PDB entry 7TD1 | electron microscopy, 3.08 A resolution | chains B and G of the 4 polymer chains in the assembly

Chain B:
Name: Guanine nucleotide-binding protein G(I)/G(S)/G(T) subunit beta-1
From: Bos taurus
UniProt: P62871 (GBB1_BOVIN); residue numbers follow UniProt; this construct covers 1-340
Sequence (340 residues; numbered 1 to 340; the number before each row is that of its first residue):
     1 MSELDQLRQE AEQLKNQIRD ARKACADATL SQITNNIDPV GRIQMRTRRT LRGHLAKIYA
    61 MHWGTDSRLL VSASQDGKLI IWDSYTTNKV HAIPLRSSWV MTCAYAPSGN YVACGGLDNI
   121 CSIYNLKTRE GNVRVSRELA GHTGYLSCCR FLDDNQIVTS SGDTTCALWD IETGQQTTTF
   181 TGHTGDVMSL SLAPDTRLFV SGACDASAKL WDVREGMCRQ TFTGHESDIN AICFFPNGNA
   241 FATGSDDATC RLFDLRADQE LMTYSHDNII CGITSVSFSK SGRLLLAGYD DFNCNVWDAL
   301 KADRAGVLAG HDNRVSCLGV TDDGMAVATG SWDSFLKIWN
Not modelled in the structure: 1
Swiss-Prot annotation at these positions:
  - modified residue: Ser2 (N-acetylserine), His266 (Phosphohistidine)

Chain G:
Name: Guanine nucleotide-binding protein G(I)/G(S)/G(O) subunit gamma-2
From: Bos taurus
UniProt: P63212 (GBG2_BOVIN); numbering as in UniProt (aligned over 1-71)
Sequence (71 residues; numbered 1 to 71; the number before each row is that of its first residue):
     1 MASNNTASIA QARKLVEQLK MEANIDRIKV SKAAADLMAY CEAHAKEDPL LTPVPASENP
    61 FREKKFFSAI L
Not modelled in the structure: 1-7, 64-71
Sequence notes: engineered mutation Ser68 (Cys in P63212)
Swiss-Prot annotation at these positions:
  - modified residue: Ala2 (N-acetylalanine)

Chain B / chain G interface:
Pairs across the interface (60; chain B residue first):
  Leu7(B) - Val16(G)
  Leu14(B) - Leu19(G)  hydrophobic
  Leu14(B) - Lys20(G)
  Ile18(B) - Arg27(G)
  Cys25(B) - Arg27(G)
  Cys25(B) - Ile28(G)
  Cys25(B) - Lys29(G)
  Cys25(B) - Val30(G)  hydrogen bond (backbone-backbone)
  Ala26(B) - Val30(G)  hydrophobic
  Asp27(B) - Lys29(G)
  Asp27(B) - Val30(G)  hydrogen bond (side chain-backbone)
  Asp27(B) - Ser31(G)  hydrogen bond
  Ala28(B) - Val30(G)
  Leu30(B) - Ala34(G)  hydrophobic
  Ile33(B) - Ala34(G)  hydrophobic
  Ile33(B) - Met38(G)
  Thr34(B) - Met38(G)
  Val40(B) - Leu51(G)  hydrophobic
  Ile43(B) - Leu51(G)
  Arg48(B) - Phe61(G)
  Arg48(B) - Arg62(G)
  Arg49(B) - Phe61(G)  hydrogen bond (side chain-backbone)
  Ser67(B) - Phe61(G)
  Ser84(B) - Phe61(G)
  Tyr85(B) - Pro60(G)
  Tyr85(B) - Phe61(G)  hydrophobic
  Cys218(B) - Gln18(G)
  Arg219(B) - Met21(G)
  Phe235(B) - Leu37(G)  hydrophobic
  Phe235(B) - Tyr40(G)  hydrophobic
  Pro236(B) - Tyr40(G)
  Asn237(B) - Tyr40(G)
  Asp254(B) - Ala33(G)
  Arg256(B) - Arg27(G)
  Arg256(B) - Ile28(G)  hydrogen bond (backbone-backbone)
  Arg256(B) - Asp36(G)
  Ala257(B) - Ile28(G)
  Asp258(B) - Arg27(G)  salt bridge
  Gln259(B) - Val30(G)
  Leu261(B) - Leu37(G)  hydrophobic
  Ser279(B) - Asp48(G)
  Ser279(B) - Leu50(G)
  Lys280(B) - Glu47(G)  salt bridge
  Ser281(B) - Cys41(G)  hydrogen bond (side chain-backbone)
  Ser281(B) - His44(G)  hydrogen bond (side chain-backbone)
  Ser281(B) - Ala45(G)  hydrogen bond (side chain-backbone)
  Ser281(B) - Asp48(G)
  Gly282(B) - Cys41(G)
  Arg283(B) - Cys41(G)
  Asp323(B) - Pro49(G)
  Gly324(B) - Pro49(G)
  Gly324(B) - Leu50(G)
  Met325(B) - Pro49(G)  hydrophobic
  Met325(B) - Leu50(G)
  Met325(B) - Asn59(G)
  Ala326(B) - Phe61(G)  hydrophobic
  Val327(B) - Leu50(G)  hydrophobic
  Asn340(B) - Leu50(G)
  Asn340(B) - Asn59(G)  hydrogen bond (backbone-side chain)
  Asn340(B) - Phe61(G)
Interface residues without a listed pair, chain B (45 interface residues in all): Ala11, Trp63, Leu252, Leu284, Leu300, Ile338
Interface residues without a listed pair, chain G (32 interface residues in all): Ala12, Glu22, Ala23, Asp26

Overview:
45 residues of chain B and 32 residues of chain G are in contact; the contacts include 9 hydrogen bonds and 2
salt bridges. Polar contacts include Asp258(B)-Arg27(G), Lys280(B)-Glu47(G) and Asp27(B)-Val30(G).
Here chain B is Guanine nucleotide-binding protein G(I)/G(S)/G(T) subunit beta-1 and chain G is Guanine
nucleotide-binding protein G(I)/G(S)/G(O) subunit gamma-2, both from Bos taurus. Entry 7TD1 (Lysophosphatidic
acid receptor 1-Gi complex bound to LPA, state a) was determined by electron microscopy (same publication as
7TD0, 7TD2, 7TD3 and 7TD4).
